Entry 9II7 (electron microscopy, 3.50 A resolution); this record covers chains B and T of the 24 polymer chains in the assembly.

# Chain B
Protein: DNA-directed RNA polymerase subunit beta
Organism: Komagataella phaffii
Notes: EC 2.7.7.6
Reference sequence: C4QZQ7 (C4QZQ7_KOMPG); numbering as in UniProt (aligned over 1-1227)
Chain sequence (1227 residues; row label = number of the first residue in the row):
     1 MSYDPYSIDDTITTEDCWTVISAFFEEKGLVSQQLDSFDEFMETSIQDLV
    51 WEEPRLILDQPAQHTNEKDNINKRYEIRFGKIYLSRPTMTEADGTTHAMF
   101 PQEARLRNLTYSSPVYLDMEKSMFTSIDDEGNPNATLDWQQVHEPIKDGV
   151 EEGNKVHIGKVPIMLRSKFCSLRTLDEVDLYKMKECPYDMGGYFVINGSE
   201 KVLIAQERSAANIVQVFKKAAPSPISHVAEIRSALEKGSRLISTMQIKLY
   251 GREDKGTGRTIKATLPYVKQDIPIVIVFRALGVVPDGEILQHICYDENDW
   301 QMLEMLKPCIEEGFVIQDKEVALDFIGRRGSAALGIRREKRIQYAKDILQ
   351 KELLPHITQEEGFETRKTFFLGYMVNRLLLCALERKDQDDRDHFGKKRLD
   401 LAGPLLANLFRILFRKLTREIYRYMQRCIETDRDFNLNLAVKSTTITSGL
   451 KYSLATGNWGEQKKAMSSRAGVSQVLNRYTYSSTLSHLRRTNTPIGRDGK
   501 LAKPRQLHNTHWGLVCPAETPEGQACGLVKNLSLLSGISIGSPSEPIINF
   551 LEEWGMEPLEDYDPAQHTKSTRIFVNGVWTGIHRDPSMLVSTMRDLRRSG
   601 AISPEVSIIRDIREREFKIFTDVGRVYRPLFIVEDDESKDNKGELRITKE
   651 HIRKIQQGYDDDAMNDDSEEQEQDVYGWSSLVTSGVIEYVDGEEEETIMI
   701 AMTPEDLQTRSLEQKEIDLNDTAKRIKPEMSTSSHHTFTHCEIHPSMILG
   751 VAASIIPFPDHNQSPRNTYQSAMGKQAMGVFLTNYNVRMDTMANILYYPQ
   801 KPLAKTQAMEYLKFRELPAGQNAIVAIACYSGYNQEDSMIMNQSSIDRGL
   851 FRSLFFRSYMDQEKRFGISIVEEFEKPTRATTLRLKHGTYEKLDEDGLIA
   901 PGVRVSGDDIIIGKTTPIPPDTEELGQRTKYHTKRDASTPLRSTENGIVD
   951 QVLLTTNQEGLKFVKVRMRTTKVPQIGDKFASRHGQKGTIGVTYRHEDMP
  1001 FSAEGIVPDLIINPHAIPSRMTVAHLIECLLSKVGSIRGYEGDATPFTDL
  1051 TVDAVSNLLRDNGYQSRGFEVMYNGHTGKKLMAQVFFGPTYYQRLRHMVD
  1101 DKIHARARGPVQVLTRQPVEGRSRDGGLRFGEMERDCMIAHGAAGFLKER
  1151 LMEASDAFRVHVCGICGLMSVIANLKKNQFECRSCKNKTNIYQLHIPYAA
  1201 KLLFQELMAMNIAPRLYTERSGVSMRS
Not modelled in the structure: 1-8, 65-68, 129-152, 663-674, 712-718, 921-930, 1223-1227
Bound ions: Zn2+: Cys1163, Cys1166, Cys1182, Cys1185

# Chain T
Molecule: 198-nt DNA strand
Organism: synthetic construct
Sequence (198 nucleotides; each row starts with the number of its first residue; numbers below 1 keep their minus sign (DA-71 is residue -71)):
   -71 ATCAGAATCCCGGTGCCGAGGCCGCTCAATTGGTCGTAGACAGCTCTAGC
   -21 ACCGCTTAAACGCACGTACGCGCTGTCCCCCGCGTTTTAACCGCCAAGGG
    29 GATTACACCCAAGACACCAGGCACGAGACAGAAAAAAACAACGAAAACGG
    79 CCACCACCCAAACACACCAAACACAAGAGCTAATTGACTGACGTAAGC
Not modelled in the structure: -71 to -59, 56-126

# Interface between chain B and chain T
Contacting residue pairs (21):
  Asn197(B) - DG41(T)  phosphate contact
  Ser199(B) - DA40(T)  sugar contact
  Lys201(B) - DA40(T)  sugar contact
  Pro224(B) - DG26(T)  phosphate contact
  Arg427(B) - DC46(T)  salt bridge to the phosphate
  Tyr452(B) - DA42(T)  phosphate contact
  Thr456(B) - DG41(T)  sugar contact
  Val475(B) - DA40(T)  sugar contact
  Asp498(B) - DT32(T)  hydrogen bond to the base
  Gly499(B) - DT32(T)  hydrogen bond to the base
  Thr791(B) - DA39(T)  phosphate contact
  Thr791(B) - DA40(T)  phosphate contact
  Met792(B) - DC38(T)  phosphate contact
  Arg857(B) - DA39(T)  salt bridge to the phosphate
  Arg942(B) - DC38(T)  salt bridge to the phosphate
  Arg942(B) - DA39(T)  salt bridge to the phosphate
  Gly1121(B) - DC37(T)  phosphate contact
  Arg1122(B) - DC37(T)  hydrogen bond to the phosphate
  Arg1129(B) - DA35(T)  salt bridge to the phosphate
  Arg1129(B) - DC36(T)  phosphate contact
  Met1133(B) - DC34(T)  sugar contact
Other interface residues (no listed pair), chain B (26 interface residues in all): Ile196, Pro222, Glu420, Ala455, Gln462, Lys500, Glu1120, Ser1123
Other interface residues (no listed pair), chain T (16 interface residues in all): DA33, DC43, DA44, DC45

# In short
26 residues of chain B and 16 residues of chain T are in contact; the contacts include 3 hydrogen bonds and 5
salt bridges. Polar pairs include Asp498(B)-DT32(T), Gly499(B)-DT32(T) and Arg1122(B)-DC37(T). The Zn2+ site
is built by Cys1163(B), Cys1166(B), Cys1182(B) and Cys1185(B).
Here chain B is DNA-directed RNA polymerase subunit beta (Komagataella phaffii) and chain T is a 198-nt DNA
strand (synthetic construct). Entry 9II7 (RNA polymerase II elongation complex stalled at SHL(-1) of the
nucleosome containing histone variant H2A.B) was determined by electron microscopy.
